Entry 4X7N (X-ray diffraction, 2.35 A resolution); this record covers chain A.

Chain A:
Molecule: Eukaryotic translation initiation factor 2-alpha kinase 3
From: Homo sapiens
Notes: EC 2.7.11.1
UniProt: Q9NZJ5 (E2AK3_HUMAN); the construct lacks a stretch of the UniProt sequence and is renumbered around it, so the offset changes along the chain: 575-662 = UniProt 575-662; 868-874 = UniProt 663-669; 875-1094 = UniProt 875-1094
Chain sequence (317 residues; numbered 573 to 1094; 205 numbers in that range are skipped by the numbering (no residue carries them; nothing is unmodelled there); the number before each row is that of its first residue):
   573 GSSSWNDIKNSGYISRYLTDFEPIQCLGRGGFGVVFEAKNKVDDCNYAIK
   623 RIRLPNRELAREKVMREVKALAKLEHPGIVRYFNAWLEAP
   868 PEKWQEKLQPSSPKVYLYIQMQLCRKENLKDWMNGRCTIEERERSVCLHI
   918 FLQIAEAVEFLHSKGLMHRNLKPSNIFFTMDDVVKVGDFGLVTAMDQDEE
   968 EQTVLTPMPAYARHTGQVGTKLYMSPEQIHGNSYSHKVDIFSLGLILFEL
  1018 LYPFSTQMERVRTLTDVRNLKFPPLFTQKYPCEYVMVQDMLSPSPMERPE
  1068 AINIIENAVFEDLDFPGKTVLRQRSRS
Disordered / not traced: 573-584, 868-880, 961-986, 1088-1094
Sequence notes: expression tag (573-574); engineered mutation Asn-937 (Asp in Q9NZJ5)
Ligand contacts: 3Z5 (4-[2-amino-4-methyl-3-(2-methylquinolin-6-yl)benzoyl]-1-methyl-2,5-diphenyl-1,2-dihydro-3H-pyrazol-3-one): Leu-599, Val-607, Ala-620, Ile-621, Lys-622, Ile-624, Val-636, Glu-639, Val-640, Leu-643, Leu-646, Ile-651, Val-652, Ile-886, Met-888, Gln-889, Leu-890, Cys-891, Arg-892, Lys-893, Phe-944, Val-953, Gly-954, Asp-955, Phe-956, Leu-958
Swiss-Prot annotation at these positions:
  - binding site (ATP): Leu-599 to Val-607, Lys-622
  - modified residue: Tyr-619 (Phosphotyrosine), Thr-982 (Phosphothreonine), Ser-1094 (Phosphoserine)

Summary:
Chain A binds compound 3Z5. From UniProt: 10 ATP-binding residues.
Chain A is Eukaryotic translation initiation factor 2-alpha kinase 3 (Homo sapiens); the structure, Co-crystal
Structure of PERK bound to
4-[2-amino-4-methyl-3-(2-methylquinolin-6-yl)benzoyl]-1-methyl-2,5-diphenyl-1,2-dihydro-3H-pyrazol-3-one
inhibitor, was determined by X-ray diffraction (same publication as 4X7H, 4X7J, 4X7K, 4X7L and 4X7O).
